PDB entry 3ORV | X-ray diffraction, 1.91 A resolution | chains A and D of the 6 polymer chains in the assembly

[Chain A]
Protein: Methylamine utilization protein mauG
Organism: Paracoccus denitrificans
Notes: EC 1.-.-.-
UniProtKB: Q51658 (MAUG_PARDP); residues 1-367 here correspond to UniProt positions 21-387 (UniProt number = residue number + 20)
Amino-acid sequence (373 residues; row label = number of the first residue in the row):
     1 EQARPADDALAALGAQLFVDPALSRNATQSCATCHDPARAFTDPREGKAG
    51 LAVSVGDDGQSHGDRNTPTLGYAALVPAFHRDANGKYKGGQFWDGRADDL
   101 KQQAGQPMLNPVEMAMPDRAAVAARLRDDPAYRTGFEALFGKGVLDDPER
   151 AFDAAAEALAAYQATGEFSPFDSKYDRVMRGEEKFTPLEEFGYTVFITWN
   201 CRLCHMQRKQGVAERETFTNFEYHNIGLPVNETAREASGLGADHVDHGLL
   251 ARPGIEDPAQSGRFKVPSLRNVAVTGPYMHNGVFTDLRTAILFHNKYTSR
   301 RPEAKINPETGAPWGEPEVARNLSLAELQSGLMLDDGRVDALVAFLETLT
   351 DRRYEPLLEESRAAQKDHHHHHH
Unresolved in the structure: 1-5, 360-373
Differences from the reference sequence: engineered mutation His294 (Tyr314 in Q51658); expression tag (368-373)
Covalently attached groups: heme c (HEC) linked to Cys31, Cys34, Cys201, Cys204
Bound ions: heme c Fe site 1 near His35 (its only coordinating residue here); Ca2+: Asn66, Thr275, Pro277; heme c Fe site 2: His205, His294
Ligand contacts:
  - heme c (HEC), molecule 1: Gln29, Ser30, His35, Ser54, Val55, Gly56, Arg65, Asn66, Thr67, Pro68, Thr69, Leu70, Gln91, Phe92, Trp93, Asp94, Arg96, Leu100, Gln103, Ala104, Pro107, Met108, Glu113, Met114, Leu159, Gln163, Lys265
  - heme c (HEC), molecule 2: Trp93, Phe196, Asn200, His205, His224, Ile226, Leu228, Phe264, Lys265, Val266, Pro267, Leu269, Val272, Tyr278, Met279, His280, Leu287, Ala290, Ile291, His294, Ser324, Glu327, Leu328, Leu334, Leu342, Leu346
UniProt features mapped onto this chain:
  - binding site (heme c): Cys31, Cys34, His35, Cys201, Cys204, His205, His280

[Chain D]
Protein: Methylamine dehydrogenase heavy chain
Organism: Paracoccus denitrificans
Notes: EC 1.4.99.3
UniProtKB: A1BB97 (A1BB97_PARDP); residues 1-386 here correspond to UniProt positions 32-417 (UniProt number = residue number + 31)
Amino-acid sequence (386 residues; numbered 1 to 386; the number before each row is that of its first residue):
     1 QDAPEAETQAQETQGQAAARAAAADLAAGQDDEPRILEAPAPDARRVYVN
    51 DPAHFAAVTQQFVIDGEAGRVIGMIDGGFLPNPVVADDGSFIAHASTVFS
   101 RIARGERTDYVEVFDPVTLLPTADIELPDAPRFLVGTYPWMTSLTPDGKT
   151 LLFYQFSPAPAVGVVDLEGKAFKRMLDVPDCYHIFPTAPDTFFMHCRDGS
   201 LAKVAFGTEGTPEITHTEVFHPEDEFLINHPAYSQKAGRLVWPTYTGKIH
   251 QIDLSSGDAKFLPAVEALTEAERADGWRPGGWQQVAYHRALDRIYLLVDQ
   301 RDEWRHKTASRFVVVLDAKTGERLAKFEMGHEIDSINVSQDEKPLLYALS
   351 TGDKTLYIHDAESGEELRSVNQLGHGPQVITTADMG
Unresolved in the structure: 1-10
Cystine bridges: Cys181-Cys196

[How chain A and chain D interact]
Residue-residue contacts (14):
  Phe191(A) with Arg197(D)
  Thr298(A) with Pro158(D)
  Ser299(A) with Pro158(D)
  Arg301(A) with Ala159(D); Pro160(D), hydrogen bond (side chain-backbone); Asp177(D), salt bridge; Val178(D), hydrogen bond (side chain-backbone)
  Gly331(A) with Ser157(D), hydrogen bond (backbone-side chain); Pro158(D)
  Leu332(A) with Phe156(D), hydrophobic; Pro158(D)
  Met333(A) with Pro158(D), hydrogen bond (backbone-backbone); Ala159(D), hydrophobic
  Arg338(A) with Asp180(D), salt bridge
Also at the interface, not in a pair above, chain A (10 interface residues in all): Arg300, Asp335
Also at the interface, not in a pair above, chain D (11 interface residues in all): Asp129, Ala161

[In short]
10 residues of chain A and 11 residues of chain D are in contact; the contacts include 4 hydrogen bonds and 2
salt bridges. Polar pairs include Arg301(A)-Asp177(D), Arg338(A)-Asp180(D) and Arg301(A)-Pro160(D). Covalently
linked heme c: at Cys31(A) and Cys201(A).
Here chain A is Methylamine utilization protein mauG and chain D is Methylamine dehydrogenase heavy chain,
both from Paracoccus denitrificans. Entry 3ORV (Crystal Structure of the Y294H-MauG/pre-Methylamine
Dehydrogenase Complex) was determined by X-ray diffraction.
